5E1C - chains A and B of the 4 polymer chains in the assembly; structure by X-ray diffraction, 1.98 A resolution.

# Chain A (and B)
Molecule: Estrogen receptor
From: Homo sapiens
Notes: fragment: ligand-binding domain; chain B of this document is another copy of the same molecule, construct and numbering; everything in this record applies to it too
UniProt: P03372 (ESR1_HUMAN); residue numbers follow UniProt; this construct covers 298-554
Sequence (257 residues; numbered 298 to 554; the number before each row is that of its first residue):
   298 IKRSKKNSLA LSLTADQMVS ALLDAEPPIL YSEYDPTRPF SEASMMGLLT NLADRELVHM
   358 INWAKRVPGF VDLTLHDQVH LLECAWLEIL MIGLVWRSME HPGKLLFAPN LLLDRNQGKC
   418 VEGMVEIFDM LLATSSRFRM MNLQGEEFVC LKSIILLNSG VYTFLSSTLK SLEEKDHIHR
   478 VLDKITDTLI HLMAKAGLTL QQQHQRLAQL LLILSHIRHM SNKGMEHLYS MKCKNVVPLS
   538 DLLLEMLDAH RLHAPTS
Not modelled in the structure: 298-303, 333, 462-469, 550-554 (chain B: 298-304, 462-464, 549-554)
Sequence notes: engineered mutation S537 (Tyr in P03372)
Residues lining bound ligands: 5K8 (dimethyl {(1S)-3-[bis(4-hydroxyphenyl)methylidene]cyclohexyl}propanedioate): M343, L346, T347, L349, A350, E353, W383, L384, L387, M388, L391, R394, F404, V418, E419, G420, M421, I424, F425, L428, G521, H524, L525, M528, L536, L540

# How chain A and chain B interact
Contacting residue pairs (54; chain A residue first):
  A430(A) - Y459(B)
  R434(A) - Y459(B)  hydrogen bond
  R434(A) - H476(B)
  I451(A) - L509(B)  hydrophobic
  N455(A) - L509(B)
  N455(A) - H513(B)  hydrogen bond
  S456(A) - H513(B)
  Y459(A) - A430(B)
  Y459(A) - R434(B)  hydrogen bond
  Y459(A) - H513(B)
  H476(A) - R434(B)
  D480(A) - Q502(B)
  D480(A) - Q506(B)  hydrogen bond
  T483(A) - H501(B)
  T483(A) - A505(B)
  D484(A) - Q498(B)  hydrogen bond
  D484(A) - H501(B)  salt bridge
  D484(A) - Q502(B)  hydrogen bond
  I487(A) - H501(B)
  L497(A) - L497(B)  hydrophobic
  L497(A) - H501(B)
  Q498(A) - D484(B)  hydrogen bond
  H501(A) - T483(B)
  H501(A) - D484(B)  salt bridge
  H501(A) - I487(B)
  H501(A) - H501(B)
  H501(A) - L504(B)
  Q502(A) - D480(B)
  Q502(A) - D484(B)  hydrogen bond
  L504(A) - H501(B)
  A505(A) - T483(B)
  A505(A) - L508(B)  hydrophobic
  Q506(A) - D480(B)  hydrogen bond
  L508(A) - A505(B)  hydrophobic
  L509(A) - I451(B)  hydrophobic
  L509(A) - N455(B)
  L509(A) - L511(B)  hydrophobic
  I510(A) - Y459(B)
  L511(A) - L509(B)  hydrophobic
  L511(A) - S512(B)
  S512(A) - L511(B)  hydrogen bond (side chain-backbone)
  S512(A) - S512(B)  hydrogen bond (backbone-side chain)
  S512(A) - R515(B)
  H513(A) - Y459(B)
  R515(A) - S512(B)  hydrogen bond
  R515(A) - H513(B)  hydrogen bond
  R515(A) - H516(B)
  H516(A) - R515(B)  hydrogen bond
  H516(A) - N519(B)  hydrogen bond
  N519(A) - H516(B)  hydrogen bond
  N519(A) - N519(B)  hydrogen bond
  K520(A) - H547(B)  hydrogen bond (side chain-backbone)
  E523(A) - E523(B)
  H547(A) - K520(B)
Interface residues without a listed pair, chain A (34 interface residues in all): M427, V458, T460, L479
Interface residues without a listed pair, chain B (33 interface residues in all): M427, T460, L479, Q500, I510

# Overview
34 residues of chain A and 33 residues of chain B are in contact, with 18 hydrogen bonds and 2 salt bridges.
Among the polar pairs are D484(A)-H501(B), R434(A)-Y459(B) and N455(A)-H513(B). Ligands of chain A: compound
5K8.
Both chains are Estrogen receptor (Homo sapiens). Entry 5E1C (Crystal Structure of the ER-alpha Ligand-binding
Domain in Complex with the Cyclofenil Derivative dimethyl
{(1S)-3-[bis(4-hydroxyphenyl)methylidene]cyclohexyl}propanedioate) was determined by X-ray diffraction
together with 4ZN7, 4ZNH, 4ZNS, 4ZNT, 4ZNU, 4ZNV and 50 further entries from the same study.
